PDB entry 6DKS | X-ray diffraction, 2.78 A resolution | chains G and H of the 8 polymer chains in the assembly

Chain G:
Molecule: Recombining binding protein suppressor of hairless
From: Mus musculus
UniProt: P31266 (SUH_MOUSE); residue numbers follow UniProt; this construct covers 53-474
Chain sequence (422 residues; numbered 53 to 474; the number before each row is that of its first residue):
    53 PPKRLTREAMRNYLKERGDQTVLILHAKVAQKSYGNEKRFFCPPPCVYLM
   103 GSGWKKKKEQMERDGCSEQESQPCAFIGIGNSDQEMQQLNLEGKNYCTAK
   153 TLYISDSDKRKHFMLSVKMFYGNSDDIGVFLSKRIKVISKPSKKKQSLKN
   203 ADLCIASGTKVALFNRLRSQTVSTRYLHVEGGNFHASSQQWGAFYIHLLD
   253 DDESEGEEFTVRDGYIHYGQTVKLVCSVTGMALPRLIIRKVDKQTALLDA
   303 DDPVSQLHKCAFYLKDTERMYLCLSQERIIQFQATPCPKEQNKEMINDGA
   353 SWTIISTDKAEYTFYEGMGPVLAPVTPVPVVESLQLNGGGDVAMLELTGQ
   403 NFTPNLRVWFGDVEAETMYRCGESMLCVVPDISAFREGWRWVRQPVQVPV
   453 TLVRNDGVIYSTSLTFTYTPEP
From the paper describing this entry:
  - conformationally variable residues (side-chain flip): Trp441
  - mutagenesis - F261A/L388A: abolished signaling in response to repression of Hes1 and Hey1

Chain H:
Molecule: Maltose/maltodextrin-binding periplasmic protein
From: Escherichia coli O157:H7
UniProt: P0AEY0 (MALE_ECO57); residues 2-366 here correspond to UniProt positions 28-392 (UniProt number = residue number + 26)
Chain sequence (407 residues; each row starts with the number of its first residue; note: 2406 numbers in that range are skipped by the numbering (no residue carries them; nothing is unmodelled there)):
     2 IEEGKLVIWINGDKGYNGLAEVGKKFEKDTGIKVTVEHPDKLEEKFPQVA
    52 ATGDGPDIIFWAHDRFGGYAQSGLLAEITPDKAFQDKLYPFTWDAVRYNG
   102 KLIAYPIAVEALSLIYNKDLLPNPPKTWEEIPALDKELKAKGKSALMFNL
   152 QEPYFTWPLIAADGGYAFKYENGKYDIKDVGVDNAGAKAGLTFLVDLIKN
   202 KHMNADTDYSIAEAAFNKGETAMTINGPWAWSNIDTSKVNYGVTVLPTFK
   252 GQPSKPFVGVLSAGINAASPNKELAKEFLENYLLTDEGLEAVNKDKPLGA
   302 VALKSYEEELAKDPRIAATMENAQKGEIMPNIPQMSAFWYAVRTAVINAA
   352 SGRQTVDEALKDAQTNAAA
  2777 GAGLRVNTSEGVVLLSYSGQKTEGPQRISAKISQIPPA
Disordered / not traced: 2, 2814
Sequence notes: expression tag (367-370, 2777-2814)

Interface between chain G and chain H:
Contacting residue pairs - 82 pairs, chain G then chain H:
  Phe236(G) - Ser2809(H)
  Glu257(G) - Ile2808(H)
  Gly258(G) - Ile2808(H)
  Glu259(G) - Ile2804(H)
  Glu259(G) - Ser2805(H)
  Glu259(G) - Ala2806(H)  hydrogen bond (backbone-backbone)
  Glu259(G) - Ile2808(H)
  Glu260(G) - Ile2804(H)
  Phe261(G) - Gln2802(H)
  Phe261(G) - Arg2803(H)
  Phe261(G) - Ile2804(H)  hydrogen bond (backbone-backbone)
  Phe261(G) - Ala2806(H)  hydrophobic
  Thr262(G) - Gln2802(H)
  Val263(G) - Pro2801(H)
  Val263(G) - Gln2802(H)  hydrogen bond (backbone-backbone)
  Val263(G) - Ile2804(H)  hydrophobic
  Gly282(G) - Ala2806(H)
  Met283(G) - Lys2807(H)
  Met283(G) - Ser2809(H)
  Ala284(G) - Ala2806(H)  hydrophobic
  Ala284(G) - Lys2807(H)  hydrogen bond (backbone-backbone)
  Ala284(G) - Ile2808(H)
  Ala284(G) - Ser2809(H)  hydrogen bond (backbone-backbone)
  Leu285(G) - Ile2811(H)  hydrophobic
  Pro286(G) - Ser2809(H)
  Pro286(G) - Ile2811(H)  hydrophobic
  Leu316(G) - Ile2811(H)  hydrophobic
  Leu324(G) - Ile2811(H)  hydrophobic
  Ile331(G) - Pro2812(H)
  Ile332(G) - Ile2811(H)
  Ile332(G) - Pro2812(H)
  Gln333(G) - Ile2811(H)  hydrogen bond (side chain-backbone)
  Gln333(G) - Pro2812(H)  hydrogen bond (backbone-backbone)
  Gln333(G) - Pro2813(H)
  Glu384(G) - Gln2796(H)
  Leu386(G) - Ala370(H)
  Leu386(G) - Tyr2793(H)  hydrogen bond (backbone-side chain)
  Gln387(G) - Thr366(H)
  Gln387(G) - Ala370(H)
  Gln387(G) - Tyr2793(H)
  Leu388(G) - Thr366(H)
  Leu388(G) - Ala2778(H)
  Leu388(G) - Gly2779(H)
  Leu388(G) - Leu2791(H)
  Leu388(G) - Tyr2793(H)  hydrophobic
  Asn389(G) - Leu2780(H)
  Gly390(G) - Lys362(H)
  Gly390(G) - Thr366(H)
  Gly390(G) - Leu2780(H)
  Ala395(G) - Leu2780(H)  hydrophobic
  Ala395(G) - Val2782(H)  hydrophobic
  Ala395(G) - Leu2791(H)  hydrophobic
  Val431(G) - Leu2791(H)  hydrophobic
  Ile434(G) - Thr2784(H)
  Ile434(G) - Glu2786(H)
  Ile434(G) - Val2789(H)  hydrophobic
  Arg438(G) - Glu2786(H)  salt bridge
  Arg445(G) - Glu2786(H)  salt bridge
  Arg445(G) - Gly2787(H)
  Arg445(G) - Val2788(H)  hydrogen bond (side chain-backbone)
  Arg445(G) - Val2789(H)
  Ser465(G) - Gly2795(H)  hydrogen bond (side chain-backbone)
  Leu466(G) - Ser2794(H)
  Leu466(G) - Gly2795(H)
  Leu466(G) - Gln2796(H)
  Thr467(G) - Tyr2793(H)
  Thr467(G) - Ser2794(H)  hydrogen bond (backbone-backbone)
  Phe468(G) - Leu2791(H)  hydrophobic
  Phe468(G) - Ser2792(H)
  Thr469(G) - Leu2790(H)
  Thr469(G) - Leu2791(H)
  Thr469(G) - Ser2792(H)  hydrogen bond (backbone-backbone)
  Tyr470(G) - Val2789(H)  hydrophobic
  Tyr470(G) - Leu2790(H)
  Tyr470(G) - Leu2791(H)  hydrophobic
  Thr471(G) - Val2789(H)
  Thr471(G) - Leu2790(H)  hydrogen bond (backbone-backbone)
  Pro472(G) - Val2788(H)
  Glu473(G) - Arg2781(H)  salt bridge
  Glu473(G) - Val2788(H)  hydrogen bond (backbone-backbone)
  Glu473(G) - Leu2790(H)
  Pro474(G) - Val2788(H)
Also at the interface, not in a pair above, chain G (46 interface residues in all): Asn235, Asp252, Val277, Leu288, Gly391, Leu397, Asp433
Also at the interface, not in a pair above, chain H (35 interface residues in all): Lys102, Glu359, Asp363
From the paper, about this interface:
  - specific contacts: Arg438(G)-Glu2786(H) (salt bridge)
  - hot spots on chain G (mutagenesis) - F261A (45-fold), V263A, A284V (50-fold), Q333A, L386A, L388A (70-fold), L397A, L466A: decreased binding to Maltose/maltodextrin-binding periplasmic protein (chain H)
  - interface residues, chain H: Leu2791(H), Ile2804(H), Ala2806(H), Ile2808(H), Ile2811(H), Pro2812(H)
  - hot spots on chain H (mutagenesis) - V2789A (10-fold), L2791A (350-fold), Y2793A (20-fold), I2811A (60-fold): decreased binding to Recombining binding protein suppressor of hairless (chain G)
  - hot spots on chain H (mutagenesis) - L2791A/I2811A: abolished binding to Recombining binding protein suppressor of hairless (chain G)

Summary:
46 residues of chain G and 35 residues of chain H are in contact; the contacts include 14 hydrogen bonds and 3
salt bridges. Among the polar pairs are Arg438(G)-Glu2786(H), Arg445(G)-Glu2786(H) and Glu473(G)-Arg2781(H).
The paper describes a salt bridge between Arg438(G) and Glu2786(H). The paper reports that F261A, V263A and
A284V of chain G, among others, reduce binding to Maltose/maltodextrin-binding periplasmic protein (chain H);
interface residues Leu2791(H), Ile2804(H) and Ala2806(H) among others; 14 substitutions were tested in all.
Chain G is Recombining binding protein suppressor of hairless (Mus musculus) and chain H is
Maltose/maltodextrin-binding periplasmic protein (Escherichia coli O157:H7); the structure, Structure of the
Rbpj-SHARP-DNA Repressor Complex, was determined by X-ray diffraction.
